Entry 7Y8M (X-ray diffraction, 2.28 A resolution); this record covers chains B and D of the 4 polymer chains in the assembly.

== Chain B (and D) ==
Name: reductase
From: Streptomyces clavuligerus
Notes: chain D of this document is another copy of the same molecule, construct and numbering; everything in this record applies to it too
Sequence (290 residues; row label = number of the first residue in the row):
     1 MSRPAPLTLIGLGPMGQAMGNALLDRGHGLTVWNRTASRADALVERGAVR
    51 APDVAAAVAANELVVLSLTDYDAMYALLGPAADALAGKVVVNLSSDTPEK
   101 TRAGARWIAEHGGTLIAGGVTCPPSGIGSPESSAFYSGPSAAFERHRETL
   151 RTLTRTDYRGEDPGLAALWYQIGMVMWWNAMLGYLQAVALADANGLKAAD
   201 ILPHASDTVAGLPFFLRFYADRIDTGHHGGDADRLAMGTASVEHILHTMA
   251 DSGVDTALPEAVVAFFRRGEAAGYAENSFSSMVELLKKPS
Disordered / not traced: 1, 290 (chain D: 1-2, 290)
Small-molecule neighbours:
  - NADPH (NDP; NADPH dihydro-nicotinamide-adenine-dinucleotide phosphate), molecule 1: G11, L12, G13, P14, M15, G16, N34, R35, T36, R39, S67, L68, T69, A73, L77, L93, S94, S95, V120, C122, P123, P124, Y170
  - NADPH (NDP), molecule 2: A232, D233, R234, M237
  - Q0R (2-[2,5-bis(fluoranyl)phenyl]pyrrolidine), molecule 1: V120, T121, C122, P123, Y170, M174, W177, W178
  - Q0R, molecule 2: F215, Y219, D233, M237

== Interface between chain B and chain D ==
Contacting residue pairs (18; chain B residue first):
  R26(B) - A199(D)
  R26(B) - D200(D)  salt bridge
  P130(B) - L202(D)  hydrophobic
  P130(B) - S206(D)
  R151(B) - P203(D)
  R151(B) - D207(D)  salt bridge
  R155(B) - D207(D)
  R155(B) - A210(D)
  A199(B) - R26(D)
  D200(B) - R26(D)  salt bridge
  P203(B) - R151(D)
  H204(B) - R151(D)
  S206(B) - P130(D)
  D207(B) - R147(D)  salt bridge
  D207(B) - R151(D)  salt bridge
  D207(B) - R155(D)
  A210(B) - R155(D)
  R217(B) - R217(D)
Interface residues without a listed pair, chain B (14 interface residues in all): K197, L202
Interface residues without a listed pair, chain D (15 interface residues in all): E148, H204

== Overview ==
14 residues of chain B and 15 residues of chain D are in contact, with 5 salt bridges. Polar contacts include
R26(B)-D200(D), R151(B)-D207(D) and D207(B)-R147(D). Bound to chain B: NADPH and compound Q0R.
Chain B and chain D are both reductase (Streptomyces clavuligerus); the structure, Structure of ScIRED-R2-V3
from Streptomyces clavuligerus in complex with 5-(3-fluorophenyl)-3,4-dihydro-2H-pyrrole, was determined by
X-ray diffraction (same publication as 7Y8L, 7Y8N and 7Y8K).
